Entry 4CQQ (X-ray diffraction, 2.55 A resolution); this record covers chains A and B.

[Chain A]
Name: Hemagglutinin HA1
Organism: Influenza A virus
Notes: fragment: ha1 of trypsin released ectodomain, residues 17-342
Reference sequence: Q6DQ34 (Q6DQ34_9INFA); residues 1-326 here correspond to UniProt positions 17-342 (UniProt number = residue number + 16)
Chain sequence (326 residues; row label = number of the first residue in the row):
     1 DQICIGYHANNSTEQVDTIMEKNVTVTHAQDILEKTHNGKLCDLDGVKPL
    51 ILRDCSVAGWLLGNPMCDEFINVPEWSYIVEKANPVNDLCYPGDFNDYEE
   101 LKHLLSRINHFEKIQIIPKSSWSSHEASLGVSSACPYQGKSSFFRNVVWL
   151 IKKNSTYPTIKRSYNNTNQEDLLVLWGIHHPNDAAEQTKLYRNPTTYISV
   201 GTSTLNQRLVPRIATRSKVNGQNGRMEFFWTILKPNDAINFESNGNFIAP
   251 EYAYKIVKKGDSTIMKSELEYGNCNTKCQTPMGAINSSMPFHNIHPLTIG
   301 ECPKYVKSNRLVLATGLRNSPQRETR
Unresolved in the structure: 322-326
Differences from the reference sequence: engineered mutation Arg-192 (Gln208 in Q6DQ34), Asn-223 (Ser239 in Q6DQ34); conflict Thr-325 (Arg341 in Q6DQ34)
Disulfide bonds: Cys-42/Cys-274, Cys-55/Cys-67, Cys-90/Cys-135, Cys-278/Cys-302
Covalently attached groups: N-acetylglucosamine (NAG) linked to Asn-11, Asn-23, Asn-165, Asn-286

[Chain B]
Name: Hemagglutinin HA2
Organism: Influenza A virus
Notes: fragment: ha2 of trypsin released ectodomain, residues 347-512
Reference sequence: Q6DQ34 (Q6DQ34_9INFA); residues 1-166 here correspond to UniProt positions 347-512 (UniProt number = residue number + 346)
Chain sequence (166 residues; numbered 1 to 166; the number before each row is that of its first residue):
     1 GLFGAIAGFIEGGWQGMVDGWYGYHHSNEQGSGYAADKESTQKAIDGVTN
    51 KVNSIIDKMNTQFEAVGREFNNLERRIENLNKKMEDGFLDVWTYNAELLV
   101 LMENERTLDFHDSNVKNLYDKVRLQLRDNAKELGNGCFEFYHKCDNECME
   151 SVRNGTYDYPQYSEEA
Unresolved in the structure: 163-166
Disulfide bonds: Cys-144/Cys-148
Covalently attached groups: N-acetylglucosamine (NAG) linked to Asn-154
Small-molecule neighbours: MPO (3[N-morpholino]propane sulfonic acid): Trp-14, His-25, Tyr-34, Asn-135, Cys-137

[Chain A / chain B interface]
Disulfides between the chains: Cys-4(A)/Cys-137(B)
Pairs across the interface (104; chain A residue first):
  Asp-1(A) / Ser-27(B)
  Asp-1(A) / Asn-28(B)
  Asp-1(A) / Glu-139(B)
  Asp-1(A) / Phe-140(B)  hydrogen bond (backbone-backbone)
  Asp-1(A) / Lys-143(B)
  Asp-1(A) / Cys-144(B)  hydrogen bond (side chain-backbone)
  Gln-2(A) / His-26(B)
  Gln-2(A) / Ser-27(B)  hydrogen bond (backbone-backbone)
  Gln-2(A) / Leu-133(B)
  Gln-2(A) / Cys-137(B)
  Gln-2(A) / Phe-138(B)
  Gln-2(A) / Glu-139(B)
  Gln-2(A) / Phe-140(B)
  Gln-2(A) / Met-149(B)
  Ile-3(A) / His-25(B)
  Ile-3(A) / Cys-137(B)
  Ile-3(A) / Phe-138(B)  hydrogen bond (backbone-backbone)
  Ile-3(A) / Phe-140(B)  hydrophobic
  Ile-3(A) / Val-152(B)  hydrophobic
  Cys-4(A) / Trp-14(B)
  Cys-4(A) / Gly-23(B)
  Cys-4(A) / Tyr-24(B)
  Cys-4(A) / His-25(B)  hydrogen bond (backbone-backbone)
  Cys-4(A) / Gly-136(B)
  Cys-4(A) / Cys-137(B)  disulfide
  Ile-5(A) / Ile-10(B)
  Ile-5(A) / Trp-14(B)
  Ile-5(A) / Gly-23(B)
  Ile-5(A) / Tyr-24(B)  hydrophobic
  Ile-5(A) / Val-122(B)  hydrophobic
  Ile-5(A) / Gly-136(B)  hydrogen bond (backbone-backbone)
  Gly-6(A) / Trp-14(B)
  Gly-6(A) / Met-17(B)
  Gly-6(A) / Tyr-22(B)
  Gly-6(A) / Gly-23(B)  hydrogen bond (backbone-backbone)
  Tyr-7(A) / Ile-6(B)  hydrophobic
  Tyr-7(A) / Ala-7(B)  hydrogen bond (side chain-backbone)
  Tyr-7(A) / Ile-10(B)  hydrogen bond (side chain-backbone)
  Tyr-7(A) / Glu-11(B)
  Tyr-7(A) / Gly-12(B)
  Tyr-7(A) / Gly-13(B)  hydrogen bond (side chain-backbone)
  Tyr-7(A) / Trp-14(B)  hydrogen bond (backbone-backbone)
  Tyr-7(A) / Met-17(B)
  Tyr-7(A) / Trp-21(B)
  Tyr-7(A) / Val-115(B)  hydrophobic
  His-8(A) / Met-17(B)  hydrogen bond (side chain-backbone)
  His-8(A) / Gly-20(B)
  His-8(A) / Trp-21(B)  hydrogen bond (backbone-backbone)
  Ala-9(A) / Gly-13(B)
  Ala-9(A) / Trp-14(B)  hydrogen bond (backbone-backbone)
  Ala-9(A) / Gln-15(B)
  Asn-10(A) / Gln-15(B)  hydrogen bond (backbone-side chain)
  Val-16(A) / Asn-104(B)
  Asp-17(A) / Leu-101(B)
  Asp-17(A) / Asn-104(B)  hydrogen bond (backbone-side chain)
  Thr-18(A) / Leu-101(B)
  Thr-18(A) / Glu-105(B)
  Ile-19(A) / Leu-101(B)  hydrophobic
  Ile-19(A) / Glu-105(B)
  Met-20(A) / Glu-105(B)  hydrogen bond (backbone-side chain)
  Val-24(A) / Leu-108(B)  hydrophobic
  Val-26(A) / Leu-108(B)  hydrophobic
  His-28(A) / Trp-21(B)
  Gln-30(A) / Val-52(B)
  Glu-99(A) / Glu-69(B)
  Glu-99(A) / Phe-70(B)
  Glu-99(A) / Asn-71(B)
  Lys-102(A) / Glu-69(B)  salt bridge
  Lys-266(A) / Glu-69(B)  salt bridge
  Pro-290(A) / Ile-56(B)  hydrophobic
  Phe-291(A) / Met-59(B)  hydrophobic
  Phe-291(A) / Gln-62(B)
  Leu-297(A) / Ala-65(B)  hydrophobic
  Leu-297(A) / Val-66(B)
  Lys-304(A) / Met-59(B)
  Lys-304(A) / Asn-60(B)  hydrogen bond (side chain-backbone)
  Lys-304(A) / Gln-62(B)
  Tyr-305(A) / Gln-62(B)  hydrogen bond (backbone-side chain)
  Tyr-305(A) / Leu-89(B)  hydrophobic
  Val-306(A) / Thr-93(B)
  Lys-307(A) / Asp-86(B)  salt bridge
  Lys-307(A) / Asp-90(B)  salt bridge
  Lys-307(A) / Thr-93(B)  hydrogen bond (backbone-side chain)
  Ser-308(A) / Thr-93(B)
  Ser-308(A) / Glu-97(B)  hydrogen bond
  Leu-311(A) / Glu-97(B)
  Val-312(A) / Val-100(B)
  Val-312(A) / Asn-104(B)  hydrogen bond (backbone-side chain)
  Leu-313(A) / Ile-55(B)  hydrophobic
  Leu-313(A) / Val-100(B)  hydrophobic
  Leu-313(A) / Asn-104(B)
  Ala-314(A) / Asn-104(B)  hydrogen bond (backbone-side chain)
  Ala-314(A) / Thr-107(B)
  Thr-315(A) / Trp-21(B)
  Thr-315(A) / Val-48(B)
  Thr-315(A) / Thr-107(B)
  Thr-315(A) / His-111(B)  hydrogen bond (backbone-side chain)
  Gly-316(A) / Trp-21(B)
  Gly-316(A) / Leu-108(B)
  Gly-316(A) / His-111(B)  hydrogen bond (backbone-side chain)
  Leu-317(A) / Tyr-22(B)  hydrophobic
  Leu-317(A) / His-111(B)
  Ser-320(A) / Gly-12(B)
  Ser-320(A) / Gly-13(B)  hydrogen bond (side chain-backbone)
Also at the interface, not in a pair above, chain A (44 interface residues in all): Asn-11, Thr-27, Ile-32, Glu-81, Pro-296, Arg-318
Also at the interface, not in a pair above, chain B (68 interface residues in all): Val-18, Glu-29, Phe-63, Glu-64, Gly-67, Glu-74, Glu-85, Trp-92, Ala-96, Leu-98, Leu-118, Tyr-119, Leu-126, Arg-153

[Summary]
44 residues of chain A and 68 residues of chain B are in contact; the contacts include 1 disulfide bond, 26
hydrogen bonds and 4 salt bridges. Polar contacts include Lys-102(A)/Glu-69(B), Lys-266(A)/Glu-69(B) and
Lys-307(A)/Asp-86(B). Compound MPO is bound between chain A and chain B.
Here chain A is Hemagglutinin HA1 and chain B is Hemagglutinin HA2, both from Influenza A virus. Entry 4CQQ
(H5 (VN1194) Ser227Asn/Gln196Arg Mutant Haemagglutinin in Complex with Avian Receptor Analogue 3'SLN) was
determined by X-ray diffraction (same publication as 4CQP, 4CQR, 4CQS, 4CQU, 4CQV, 4CQW and 5 further
entries).
